Entry 8V6I (electron microscopy, 14.06 A resolution (very low resolution: no residue pairs are listed; an interface is given only as per-side residue counts)); this record covers chains A and C of the 6 polymer chains in the assembly.

Chain A:
Name: DNA polymerase alpha catalytic subunit
Organism: Xenopus laevis
Notes: EC 2.7.7.7
UniProt: Q9DE46 (DPOLA_XENLA); numbering as in UniProt (aligned over 335-1458)
Chain sequence (1127 residues; numbered 332 to 1458; the number before each row is that of its first residue):
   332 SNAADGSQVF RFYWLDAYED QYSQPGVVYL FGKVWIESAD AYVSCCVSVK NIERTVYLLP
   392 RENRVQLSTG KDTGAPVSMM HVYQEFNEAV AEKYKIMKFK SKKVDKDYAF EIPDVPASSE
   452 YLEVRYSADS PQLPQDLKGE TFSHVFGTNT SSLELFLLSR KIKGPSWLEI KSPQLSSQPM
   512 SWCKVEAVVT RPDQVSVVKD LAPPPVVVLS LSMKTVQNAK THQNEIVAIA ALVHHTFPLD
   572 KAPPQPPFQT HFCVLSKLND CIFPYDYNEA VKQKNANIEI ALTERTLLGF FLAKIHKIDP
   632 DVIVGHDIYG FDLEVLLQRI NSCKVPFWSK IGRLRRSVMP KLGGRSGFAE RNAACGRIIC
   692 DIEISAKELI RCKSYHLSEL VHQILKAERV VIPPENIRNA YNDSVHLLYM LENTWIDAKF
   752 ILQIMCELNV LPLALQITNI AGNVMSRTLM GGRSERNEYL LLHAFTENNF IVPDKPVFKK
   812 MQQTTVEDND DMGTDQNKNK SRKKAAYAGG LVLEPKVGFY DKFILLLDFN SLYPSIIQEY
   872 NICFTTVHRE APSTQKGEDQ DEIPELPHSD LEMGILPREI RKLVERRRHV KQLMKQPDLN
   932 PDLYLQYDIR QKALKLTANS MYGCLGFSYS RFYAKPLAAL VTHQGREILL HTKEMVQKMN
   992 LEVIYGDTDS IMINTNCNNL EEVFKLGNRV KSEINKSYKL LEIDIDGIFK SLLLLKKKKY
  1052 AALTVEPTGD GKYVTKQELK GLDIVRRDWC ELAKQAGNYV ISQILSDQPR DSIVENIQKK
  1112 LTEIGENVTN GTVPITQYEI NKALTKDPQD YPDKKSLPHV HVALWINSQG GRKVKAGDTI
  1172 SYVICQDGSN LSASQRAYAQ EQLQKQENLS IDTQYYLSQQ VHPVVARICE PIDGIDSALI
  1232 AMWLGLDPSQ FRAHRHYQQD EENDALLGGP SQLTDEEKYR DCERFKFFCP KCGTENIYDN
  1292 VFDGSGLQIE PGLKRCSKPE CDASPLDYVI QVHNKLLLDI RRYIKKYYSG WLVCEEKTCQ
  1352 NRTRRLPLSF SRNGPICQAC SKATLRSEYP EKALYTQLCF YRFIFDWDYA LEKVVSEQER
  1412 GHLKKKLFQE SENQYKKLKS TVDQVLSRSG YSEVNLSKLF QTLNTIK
Unresolved in the structure: 332-338, 809-835, 883-891, 1243-1270, 1453-1458
Sequence notes: expression tag (332-334)
UniProt features mapped onto this chain:
  - zinc finger: Cys1280 to Pro1310 (CysA-type)
  - motif: Cys1345 to Cys1371 (CysB motif)
  - binding site (Zn(2+)): Cys1280, Cys1283, Cys1307, Cys1312, Cys1345, Cys1350, Cys1368, Cys1371
Metal / ion sites: Mg2+: Asp859, Phe860, Asp1000 (together with 2'-deoxyguanosine-5'-triphosphate); Zn2+ site 1: Cys1280, Cys1283, Cys1307, Cys1312; Zn2+ site 2: Cys1345, Cys1350, Cys1368, Cys1371
Residues lining bound ligands: 2'-deoxyguanosine-5'-triphosphate (DGT): Asp859, Phe860, Asn861, Ser862, Leu863, Tyr864, Pro865, Arg918, Lys922, Gln942, Lys946, Leu947, Asn950, Tyr953, Gly954, Asp1000

Chain C:
Name: DNA primase large subunit
Organism: Xenopus laevis
UniProt: A0A1L8G3G3 (A0A1L8G3G3_XENLA); residues 1-513 here = UniProt positions 1-513
Chain sequence (513 residues; numbered 1 to 513; the number before each row is that of its first residue):
     1 MLFSRDRKYR HNTRLTGDRK GDLYPSSLQF YQHPPTENIS LIEFETFAIE RLKLLKAVEN
    61 LGVSYVKNSE EYSKKLELEL RKLKFPYRPL HEEISDDVYD LRRKDHISHF ILRLAYCQSE
   121 DLRRWFIQQE MDLFKFRFGL LTKESVQEFL KLNDLQYVAI SEDEKNMHKE DLMNSSFGLS
   181 LTKMEDTEFY KVPFQAALDL VRPRKVFLWR GFAFIPHKDI VSIVLNDFRA KLSKALALSA
   241 RSLPVVQSDE RLQPLLNHLS HSYIGQDFSS QSNTGKISLE QIDGFAAKSF PLCMRQLHKS
   301 LRENHHLRHG GRMQYGLFLK GIGLTLEQAL QFWRLEFTKG KVDSEKFDKV YAYSIRHNYG
   361 KEGKRTDYTP YSCMKVILSN PPSQGDYHGC PFRHSDPELL KQKLQSFKVP SSGINQILEL
   421 VKGMHYQLAC QKYFELTHSV DDCGFSLNHP NQYFAESQKL LTGSREIKKE QTARDSPAVT
   481 ASQLSSSSSS ASIPKSQSSA PEMEDLEQIF SEY
Unresolved in the structure: 1-15, 265-276, 463-513
Metal / ion sites: 4Fe-4S cluster Fe: Cys293, Cys373, Cys390, Cys430
Residues lining bound ligands: 4Fe-4S cluster (SF4): Pro291, Leu292, Cys293, Cys373, Val376, Cys390, Pro391, Phe392, Tyr426, Cys430, Leu447, Pro450, Tyr453

Chain A / chain C interface:
At this resolution (14 A) residue pairs are not listed: 17 residues of chain A and 21 of chain C lie at the interface.

Summary:
The interface between chain A and chain C involves 17 residues on one side and 21 on the other. Bound to chain
A: 2'-deoxyguanosine-5'-triphosphate. Bound to chain C: 4Fe-4S cluster. UniProt lists 8 Zn2+-binding residues
on chain A.
Here chain A is DNA polymerase alpha catalytic subunit and chain C is DNA primase large subunit, both from
Xenopus laevis. Entry 8V6I (DNA elongation complex (configuration 1) of Xenopus laevis DNA polymerase
alpha-primase) was determined by electron microscopy (same publication as 8G99, 8G9F, 8G9L, 8G9N, 8G9O, 8UCU
and 8 further entries).
